PDB entry 8GXZ | electron microscopy, 3.10 A resolution | chains E and G of the 12 polymer chains in the assembly

# Chain E
Name: V-type ATP synthase beta chain
From: Thermus thermophilus HB8
UniProtKB: Q56404 (VATB_THET8); residue numbers follow UniProt; this construct covers 1-478
Sequence (478 residues; numbered 1 to 478; the number before each row is that of its first residue):
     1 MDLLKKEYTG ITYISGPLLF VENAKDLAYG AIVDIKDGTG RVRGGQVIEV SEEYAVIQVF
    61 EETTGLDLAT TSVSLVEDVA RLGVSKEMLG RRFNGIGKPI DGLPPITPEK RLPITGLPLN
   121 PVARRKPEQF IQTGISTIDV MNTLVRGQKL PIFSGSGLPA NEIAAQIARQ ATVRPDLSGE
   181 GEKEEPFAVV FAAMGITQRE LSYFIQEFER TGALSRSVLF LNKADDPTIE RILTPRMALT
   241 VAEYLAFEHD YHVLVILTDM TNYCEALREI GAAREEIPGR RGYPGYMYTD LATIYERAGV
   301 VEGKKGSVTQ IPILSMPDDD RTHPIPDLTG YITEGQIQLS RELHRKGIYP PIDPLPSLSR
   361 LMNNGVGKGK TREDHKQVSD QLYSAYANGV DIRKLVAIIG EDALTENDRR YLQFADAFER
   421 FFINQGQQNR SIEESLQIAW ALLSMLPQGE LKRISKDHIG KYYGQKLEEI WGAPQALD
Not modelled in the structure: 1-2, 471-478
Ligand contacts: ATP: Gly330, Tyr331, Leu358, Arg360

# Chain G
Name: V-type ATP synthase subunit D
From: Thermus thermophilus HB8
UniProtKB: O87880 (VATD_THET8); numbering as in UniProt (aligned over 1-223)
Sequence (223 residues; each row starts with the number of its first residue):
     1 MSQVSPTRMN LLQRRGQLRL AQKGVDLLKK KRDALVAEFF GLVREAMEAR KALDQAAKEA
    61 YAALLLAQAF DGPEVVAGAA LGVPPLEGVE AEVENVWGSK VPRLKATFPD GALLSPVGTP
   121 AYTLEASRAF RRYAEALIRV ANTETRLKKI GEEIKKTTRR VNALEQVVIP GIRAQIRFIQ
   181 QVLEQRERED TFRLKRIKGK IEAREAEEEG GRPNPQVEIG AGL
Not modelled in the structure: 1-3, 210-223

# How chain E and chain G interact
Residue-residue contacts (11):
  Glu275(E) - Lys195(G)  salt bridge
  Glu276(E) - Phe192(G)
  Ile277(E) - Phe192(G)  hydrophobic
  Pro278(E) - Arg188(G)
  Pro278(E) - Phe192(G)
  Gly279(E) - Gln185(G)  hydrogen bond (backbone-side chain)
  Arg280(E) - Gln185(G)
  Arg281(E) - Gln181(G)
  Asp318(E) - Arg177(G)  salt bridge
  Asp320(E) - Arg177(G)  salt bridge
  Ile398(E) - Arg159(G)  hydrogen bond (backbone-side chain)
Interface residues without a listed pair, chain E (11 interface residues in all): Gly282

# In short
11 residues of chain E and 7 residues of chain G are in contact, with 2 hydrogen bonds and 3 salt bridges.
Among the polar pairs are Glu275(E)-Lys195(G), Asp318(E)-Arg177(G) and Asp320(E)-Arg177(G). Chain E binds ATP.
Here chain E is V-type ATP synthase beta chain and chain G is V-type ATP synthase subunit D, both from Thermus
thermophilus HB8. Entry 8GXZ (1 sulfate and 1 ATP bound V1EG of V/A-ATPase from Thermus thermophilus) was
determined by electron microscopy together with 8GXU, 8GXW, 8GXX and 8GXY from the same study.
